PDB entry 7OUG | electron microscopy, 3.10 A resolution | chains E and K of the 10 polymer chains in the assembly

Chain E:
Protein: Integrase
Source organism: Simian T-lymphotropic virus 1
UniProt: Q4QY51 (Q4QY51_9STL1); residues -2 to 297 here correspond to UniProt positions 597-896 (UniProt number = residue number + 599)
Sequence (301 residues; row label = number of the first residue in the row; numbers below 1 keep their minus sign (Gly-3 is residue -3)):
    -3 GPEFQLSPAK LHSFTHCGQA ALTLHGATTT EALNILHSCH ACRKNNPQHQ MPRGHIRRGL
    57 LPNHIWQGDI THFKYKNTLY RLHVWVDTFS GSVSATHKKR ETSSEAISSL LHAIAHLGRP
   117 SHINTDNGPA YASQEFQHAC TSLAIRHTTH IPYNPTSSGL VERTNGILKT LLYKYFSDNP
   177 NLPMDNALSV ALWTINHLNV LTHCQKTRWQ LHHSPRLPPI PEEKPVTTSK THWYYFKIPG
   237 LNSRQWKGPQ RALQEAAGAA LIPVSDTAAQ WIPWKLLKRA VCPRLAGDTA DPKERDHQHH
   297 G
Unresolved in the structure: -3 to 2, 281-297
Construct notes: expression tag (-3, -1 to 0); engineered mutation Glu219 (Ala818 in Q4QY51)
Ion coordination: Zn2+: His8, His12, Cys35, Cys38; Mg2+ site 1: Asp65, Asp122 (together with raltegravir, mk0518); Mg2+ site 2: Asp65, Glu158 (together with raltegravir, mk0518)
Residues lining bound ligands: raltegravir, mk0518: Asp65, Asp122, Asn123, Pro148, Tyr149, Pro151, Thr152, Glu158
Reported in the primary citation:
  - catalytic residues: Asp65, Asp122, Glu158
  - Mg2+ coordination: Asp122
  - mutagenesis - P214D, A219E: increased binding to Isoform 3 of PC4 and SFRS1-interacting protein, Isoform Gamma-2 of Serine/threonine-protein phosphatase 2A 56 kDa regulatory subunit gamma isoform

Chain K:
Molecule: 30-nt DNA strand
Sequence (30 nucleotides; each row starts with the number of its first residue):
     1 ACTGTGTTTG GCGCTTCTCT CCCGGAGAGA
Unresolved in the structure: 22-30

Chain E / chain K interface:
Pairs across the interface (10):
  Arg39(E) with DT9(K), salt bridge to the phosphate; DG10(K), salt bridge to the phosphate
  Asn42(E) with DT8(K), phosphate contact; DT9(K), phosphate contact
  Gln44(E) with DT7(K), hydrogen bond to the base; DT8(K), hydrogen bond to the sugar; DT9(K), sugar contact
  Gln46(E) with DT9(K), base contact; DG10(K), phosphate contact
  Lys274(E) with DT9(K), salt bridge to the phosphate
Also at the interface, not in a pair above, chain E (7 interface residues in all): His45, Arg275
Also at the interface, not in a pair above, chain K (5 interface residues in all): DG6

Overview:
7 residues of chain E and 5 residues of chain K are in contact, with 2 hydrogen bonds and 3 salt bridges.
Polar pairs include Gln44(E)-DT7(K), Gln44(E)-DT8(K) and Arg39(E)-DT9(K). From the paper: catalytic residues
Asp65(E), Asp122(E) and Glu158(E); P214D and A219E of chain E increase binding to Isoform 3 of PC4 and
SFRS1-interacting protein, Isoform Gamma-2 of Serine/threonine-protein phosphatase 2A 56 kDa regulatory
subunit gamma isoform.
Here chain E is Integrase (Simian T-lymphotropic virus 1) and chain K is a 30-nt DNA strand. Entry 7OUG
(STLV-1 intasome:B56 in complex with the strand-transfer inhibitor raltegravir) was determined by electron
microscopy together with 7OUF and 7OUH from the same study.
